Entry 8GIN (X-ray diffraction, 2.75 A resolution); this record covers chains A and F of the 6 polymer chains in the assembly.

== Chain A ==
Name: Cyclic GMP-AMP synthase
Organism: Mus musculus
Notes: EC 2.7.7.86; fragment: catalytic domain, residues 147-507
Reference sequence: Q8C6L5 (CGAS_MOUSE); residues 147-507 here = UniProt positions 147-507
Chain sequence (364 residues; numbered 144 to 507; the number before each row is that of its first residue):
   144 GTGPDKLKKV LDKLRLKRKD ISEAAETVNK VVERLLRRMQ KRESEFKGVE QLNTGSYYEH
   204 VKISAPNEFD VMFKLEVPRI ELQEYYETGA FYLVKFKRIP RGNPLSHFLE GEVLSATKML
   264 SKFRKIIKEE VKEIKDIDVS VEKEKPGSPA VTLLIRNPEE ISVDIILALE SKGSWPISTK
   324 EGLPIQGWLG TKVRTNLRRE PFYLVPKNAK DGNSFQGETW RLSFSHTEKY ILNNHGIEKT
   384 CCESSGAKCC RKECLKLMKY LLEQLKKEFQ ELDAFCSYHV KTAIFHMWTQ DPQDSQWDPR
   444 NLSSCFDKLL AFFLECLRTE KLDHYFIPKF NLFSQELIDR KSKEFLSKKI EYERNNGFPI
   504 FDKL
Unresolved in the structure: 144-147, 243-245, 507
Differences from the reference sequence: expression tag (144-146)
Ion coordination: Mn2+: Glu211, Asp213, Asp307 (together with ATP); Mg2+: Glu211, Asp213 (together with ATP); Zn2+: His378, Cys384, Cys385, Cys392
Small-molecule neighbours: ATP (adenosine-5'-triphosphate): Gly198, Ser199, Glu202, Lys205, Glu211, Asp213, Arg364, Ser368, Glu371, Lys402, Ser420, Tyr421, Lys424, His467
Curated features (UniProtKB/Swiss-Prot):
  - region: Lys372 to Lys395 (DNA-binding)
  - motif: Leu154 to Leu159 (Nuclear export signal), Asp281 to Ser291 (Nuclear localization signal)
  - binding site (GTP): Thr197, Asp307, Arg364 to Glu371
  - binding site (ATP): Ser199, Glu371, Lys402, Ser420 to Lys424
  - binding site (Mg(2+)): Glu211, Asp213, Asp307
  - binding site (2',3'-cGAMP): Asp213, Gly290, Asp307, Lys350, Arg364 to Ser366
  - binding site (Zn(2+)): His378, Cys384, Cys385, Cys392
  - site: Arg241 (Arginine-anchor), Asp307, Ile308 (Cleavage)
  - modified residue: Lys156 (N6-lactoyllysine), Glu176 (PolyADP-ribosyl glutamic acid), Ser199 (Phosphoserine), Tyr201 (Phosphotyrosine), Glu272 (5-glutamyl polyglutamate), Ser291 (Phosphoserine), Glu302 (5-glutamyl glutamate), Lys372 (N6-acetyllysine), Lys382 (N6-acetyllysine), Lys402 (N6-acetyllysine), Ser420 (Phosphoserine), Lys491 (N6-methyllysine)
  - lipidation (S-palmitoyl cysteine): Cys392, Cys393, Cys459
  - cross-link (Glycyl lysine isopeptide (Lys-Gly)): Lys217 (interchain with G-Cter in SUMO), Lys271 (interchain with G-Cter in ubiquitin), Lys335 (interchain with G-Cter in SUMO), Lys372 (interchain with G-Cter in SUMO), Lys382 (interchain with G-Cter in SUMO), Lys399 (interchain with G-Cter in ubiquitin), Lys402 (interchain with G-Cter in ubiquitin), Lys409 (interchain with G-Cter in ubiquitin), Lys410 (interchain with G-Cter in ubiquitin), Lys464 (interchain with G-Cter in SUMO)
  - mutagenesis: Lys156 (K156Q: Mimics lactylation; knockin mice show higher mortality following HSV-1 infection), Asn172 (N172K: Induces alteration of the DNA-binding surface and leads to decreased synthesis of cyclic GMP-AMP (cGAMP); when associated with L-180), Glu176 (E176A: Abolished poly-ADP-ribosylation by PARP1, stimulating interferon production in knockin mice), Arg180 (R180L: Induces alteration of the DNA-binding surface and leads to decreased synthesis of cyclic GMP-AMP (cGAMP); when associated with K-182), Gly198 (G198A: Abolishes stimulation of interferon production; when associated with A-199), Ser199 (S199A: Abolishes stimulation of interferon production; when associated with A-199), Tyr201 (Y201E: Phosphomimetic mutant; reduced translocation to the nucleus following treatment with etoposide), Glu211 to Asp213 (Abolished nucleotidyltransferase activity. Does not affect nuclear localization and tethering to chromatin), Glu211 (E211A: Abolishes ability to promote type-I interferon production), Asp213 (D213A: Abolishes ability to promote type-I interferon production), Lys217 (K217R: Reduced sumoylation), Arg222 (R222E: Impaired tethering to chromatin, leading to constitutive activation in the absence of DNA), 31 further mutagenesis entries in UniProt
What the authors report for this chain:
  - mutagenesis - E211Q/D213N: abolished catalytic activity
  - specificity-determining residues: His467 (proposed by the authors, not directly observed)
  - mutagenesis - R364A (33-fold), H467A: decreased catalytic activity on ATP/GTP
  - mutagenesis - H467A (2-fold): increased catalytic activity on GTP/GTP
  - specificity-determining residues: Ile309, Arg364
  - mutagenesis - R364A (10-fold): decreased catalytic activity on GTP/GTP
  - mutagenesis - R364A (4-fold): increased catalytic activity on ATP/ATP

== Chain F ==
Molecule: Palindromic DNA18
Sequence (18 nucleotides; row label = number of the first residue in the row):
     1 ATCTGTACAT GTACAGAT

== How chain A and chain F interact ==
Pairs across the interface (12; chain A residue first):
  Arg161(A) - DT4(F)  hydrogen bond to the base
  Arg161(A) - DG5(F)  hydrogen bond to the sugar
  Ser165(A) - DG5(F)  hydrogen bond to the phosphate
  Ser165(A) - DT6(F)  hydrogen bond to the phosphate
  Ala168(A) - DA7(F)  phosphate contact
  Asn172(A) - DA7(F)  hydrogen bond to the phosphate
  Asn196(A) - DC8(F)  hydrogen bond to the phosphate
  Tyr200(A) - DT6(F)  phosphate contact
  Tyr200(A) - DA7(F)  hydrogen bond to the phosphate
  Tyr201(A) - DA7(F)  phosphate contact
  Tyr201(A) - DC8(F)  phosphate contact
  Lys372(A) - DC8(F)  salt bridge to the phosphate
Other interface residues (no listed pair), chain A (9 interface residues in all): Ile164

== Overview ==
The interface between chain A and chain F involves 9 residues on one side and 5 on the other, with 7 hydrogen
bonds and 1 salt bridge. Polar contacts include Arg161(A)-DT4(F), Arg161(A)-DG5(F) and Ser165(A)-DG5(F). The
paper reports that R364A and H467A of chain A reduce catalytic activity on ATP/GTP; specificity determinants
His467(A), Ile309(A) and Arg364(A).
Chain A is Cyclic GMP-AMP synthase (Mus musculus) and chain F is Palindromic DNA18; the structure, Structure
of Ternary Complex of mouse cGAS with dsDNA and Bound ATP: with 10mM Mg2+ and ..., was determined by X-ray
diffraction (same publication as 7UUX, 7UXW, 7UYQ, 7UYZ, 7UZR, 7V0W and 14 further entries).
